PDB entry 5JRG | X-ray diffraction, 2.50 A resolution | chains H and J of the 10 polymer chains in the assembly

[Chain H]
Name: Histone H2B type 1-J
Source organism: Homo sapiens
UniProtKB: P06899 (H2B1J_HUMAN); residues 0-125 here correspond to UniProt positions 1-126 (UniProt number = residue number + 1)
Sequence (129 residues; numbered -3 to 125; the number before each row is that of its first residue; numbers below 1 keep their minus sign (Gly-3 is residue -3)):
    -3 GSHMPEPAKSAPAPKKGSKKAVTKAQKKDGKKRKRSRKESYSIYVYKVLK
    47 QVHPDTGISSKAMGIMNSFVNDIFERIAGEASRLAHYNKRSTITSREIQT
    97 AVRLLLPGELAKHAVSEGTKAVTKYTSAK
Unresolved in the structure: -3 to 28, 125
Construct notes: expression tag (-3 to -1)
UniProt features mapped onto this chain:
  - modified residue: Pro1 (N-acetylproline), Glu2 (ADP-ribosyl glutamic acid), Lys5 (N6-(2-hydroxyisobutyryl)lysine), Ser6 (ADP-ribosylserine), Lys11 (N6-(beta-hydroxybutyryl)lysine), Lys12 (N6-(2-hydroxyisobutyryl)lysine), Ser14 (Phosphoserine), Lys15 (N6-acetyllysine), Lys16 (N6-(beta-hydroxybutyryl)lysine), Lys20 (N6-(2-hydroxyisobutyryl)lysine), Lys23 (N6-(2-hydroxyisobutyryl)lysine), Lys24 (N6-(2-hydroxyisobutyryl)lysine), Lys34 (N6-(2-hydroxyisobutyryl)lysine), Glu35 (PolyADP-ribosyl glutamic acid), Ser36 (Phosphoserine), Lys43 (N6-(2-hydroxyisobutyryl)lysine), Lys46 (N6-(2-hydroxyisobutyryl)lysine), Lys57 (N6,N6-dimethyllysine), Arg79 (Dimethylated arginine), Lys85 (N6,N6,N6-trimethyllysine) and 6 more in UniProt
  - glycosylation: Ser112 (O-linked (GlcNAc) serine)
  - cross-link (Glycyl lysine isopeptide (Lys-Gly)): Lys5 (interchain with G-Cter in SUMO2), Lys20 (interchain with G-Cter in SUMO2), Lys34 (interchain with G-Cter in ubiquitin), Lys120 (interchain with G-Cter in ubiquitin)

[Chain J]
Molecule: 145-nt DNA strand
Source organism: Homo sapiens
Sequence (145 nucleotides; row label = number of the first residue in the row):
     1 ATCAATATCCACCTGCAGATTCTACCAAAAGTGTATTTGGAAACTGCTCC
    51 ATCAAAAGGCATGTTCAGCTGGTTCAGCTGAACATGCCTTTTGATGGAGC
   101 AGTTTCCAAATACACTXTTGGTAGAATCTGCAGGTGGATATTGAT
Modified / non-standard residues: 3DR (1',2'-dideoxyribofuranose-5'-phosphate) at position 117
Ion coordination: Mn2+ site 1 near DT37 (its only coordinating residue here); Mn2+ site 2 near DG39 (its only coordinating residue here); Mn2+ site 3 near DG68 (its only coordinating residue here); Mn2+ site 4 near DG99 (its only coordinating residue here); Mn2+ site 5 near DG120 (its only coordinating residue here); Mn2+ site 6 near DG133 (its only coordinating residue here)

[Chain H / chain J interface]
Pairs across the interface (15):
  Arg29(H) - DG102(J)  phosphate contact
  Lys30(H) - DG102(J)  sugar contact
  Lys30(H) - DT103(J)  hydrogen bond to the phosphate
  Ser32(H) - DG102(J)  hydrogen bond to the phosphate
  Tyr42(H) - DT21(J)  hydrogen bond to the phosphate
  Gly53(H) - DT21(J)  phosphate contact
  Ile54(H) - DT21(J)  phosphate contact
  Ser55(H) - DT20(J)  phosphate contact
  Ser56(H) - DT20(J)  hydrogen bond to the phosphate
  Arg86(H) - DG40(J)  sugar contact
  Arg86(H) - DA41(J)  salt bridge to the phosphate
  Ser87(H) - DG39(J)  sugar contact
  Ser87(H) - DG40(J)  hydrogen bond to the phosphate
  Thr88(H) - DG39(J)  phosphate contact
  Thr88(H) - DG40(J)  hydrogen bond to the phosphate
Interface residues without a listed pair, chain H (15 interface residues in all): Arg31, Arg33, Glu35, Lys85
Interface residues without a listed pair, chain J (9 interface residues in all): DA28, DA29

[Summary]
Chain H and chain J form an interface of 15 and 9 residues respectively, with 6 hydrogen bonds and 1 salt
bridge. Polar pairs include Lys30(H)-DT103(J), Ser32(H)-DG102(J) and Tyr42(H)-DT21(J).
Chain H is Histone H2B type 1-J and chain J is a 145-nt DNA strand, both from Homo sapiens; the structure,
Crystal structure of the nucleosome containing the DNA with tetrahydrofuran (THF), was determined by X-ray
diffraction.
